8VJI - chains B and g of the 14 polymer chains in the assembly; structure by electron microscopy, 3.30 A resolution.

Chain B:
Molecule: Major capsid protein
Source organism: Chivirus chi
UniProt: M9NUS8 (M9NUS8_9CAUD); numbering as in UniProt (aligned over 1-354)
Sequence (354 residues; each row starts with the number of its first residue):
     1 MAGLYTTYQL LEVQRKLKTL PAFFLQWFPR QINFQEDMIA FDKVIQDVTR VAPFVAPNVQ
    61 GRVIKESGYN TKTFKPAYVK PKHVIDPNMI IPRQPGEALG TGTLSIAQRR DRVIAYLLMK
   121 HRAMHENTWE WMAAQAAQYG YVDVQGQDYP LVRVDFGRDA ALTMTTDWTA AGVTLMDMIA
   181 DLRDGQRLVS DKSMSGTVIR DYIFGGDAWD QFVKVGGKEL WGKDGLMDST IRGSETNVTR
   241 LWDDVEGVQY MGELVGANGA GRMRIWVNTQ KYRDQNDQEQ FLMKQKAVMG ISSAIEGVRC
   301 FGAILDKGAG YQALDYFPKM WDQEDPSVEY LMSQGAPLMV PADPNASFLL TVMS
Not modelled in the structure: 1

Chain g:
Molecule: Decorator protein D
Source organism: Chivirus chi
UniProt: M9NSZ8 (M9NSZ8_9CAUD); residue numbers follow UniProt; this construct covers 1-139
Sequence (139 residues; each row starts with the number of its first residue):
     1 MNLLTMMAAT SLPNYLAGNG DLGSWEPTQI FAGEADIVTE GGAAGADIEI YQVIAKNAAG
    61 AMVPHDPTAT TGTSPDEVPA PQSVAIGIAA QPAKSGQNVP YYIGGVFNHA ALGWHASLDT
   121 LAKRQAVFDR TNIHIGNLY
Not modelled in the structure: 1-9, 71-76

Chain B / chain g interface:
Residue-residue contacts (19; chain B residue first):
  Ala2(B) - Pro13(g)  hydrophobic
  Gly3(B) - Thr10(g)
  Tyr8(B) - Leu22(g)
  Lys82(B) - Glu34(g)  salt bridge
  Val84(B) - Phe31(g)
  Asp86(B) - Phe31(g)
  Asn88(B) - Thr28(g)
  Asn88(B) - Tyr51(g)  hydrogen bond
  Met89(B) - Gln29(g)
  Pro92(B) - Trp25(g)
  Leu99(B) - Leu22(g)  hydrophobic
  Met124(B) - Tyr139(g)  hydrophobic
  Gln275(B) - Tyr139(g)
  Trp321(B) - Glu34(g)  hydrogen bond
  Gln323(B) - Ile37(g)
  Pro326(B) - Ile37(g)
  Val328(B) - Ile37(g)  hydrophobic
  Tyr330(B) - Gly33(g)
  Tyr330(B) - Glu34(g)
Also at the interface, not in a pair above, chain B (19 interface residues in all): Gln147, Asp325
Also at the interface, not in a pair above, chain g (16 interface residues in all): Ser11, Ile30, Ala35, Asn137

Overview:
19 residues of chain B and 16 residues of chain g are in contact, with 2 hydrogen bonds and 1 salt bridge.
Polar pairs include Lys82(B)-Glu34(g), Asn88(B)-Tyr51(g) and Trp321(B)-Glu34(g).
Here chain B is Major capsid protein and chain g is Decorator protein D, both from Chivirus chi. Entry 8VJI
(Cryo-EM of capsid of bacteriophage Chi) was determined by electron microscopy, deposited together with 8VHX,
8VJA and 8VJH.
